7CNZ - chains A and B of the 4 polymer chains in the assembly; structure by X-ray diffraction, 2.70 A resolution.

# Chain A
Name: Phosphatidylserine decarboxylase beta chain
Source organism: Escherichia coli K-12
Notes: EC 4.1.1.65
UniProtKB: A0A6D2XQZ0 (A0A6D2XQZ0_ECOLI); numbering as in UniProt (aligned over 1-253)
Chain sequence (253 residues; row label = number of the first residue in the row):
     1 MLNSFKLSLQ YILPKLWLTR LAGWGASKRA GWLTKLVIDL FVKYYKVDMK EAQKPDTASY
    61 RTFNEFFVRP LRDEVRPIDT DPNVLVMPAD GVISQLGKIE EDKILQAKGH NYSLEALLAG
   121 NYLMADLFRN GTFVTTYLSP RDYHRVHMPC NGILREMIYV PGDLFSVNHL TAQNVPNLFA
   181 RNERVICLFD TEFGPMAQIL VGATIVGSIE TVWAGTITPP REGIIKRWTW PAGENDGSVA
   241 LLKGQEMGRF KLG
Unresolved in the structure: 1-8
Ligand contacts: PEX (1,2-didecanoyl-sn-glycero-3-phosphoethanolamine): A22, G25, A26, F41, Y45, F63, Y137, L138, P140, H144, S166, V167, N168, A203, T204, I205, V206, L252
From the paper describing this entry:
  - binding site for PEX: V37, F41, F63, Y137, S166, V167, L252
  - catalytic residues: H144 (proposed by the authors, not directly observed)
  - mutagenesis - S166A: unchanged catalytic activity
  - mutagenesis - Y137F, Y137F/S166A: decreased catalytic activity
  - mutagenesis - H144A, H144N: abolished catalytic activity
  - mutagenesis - H144A, H144N: abolished binding to 10PS or 14PS
  - mutagenesis - H144A, H144N: decreased binding to 8PE
  - catalytic residues: D90, D142
  - mutagenesis - D90A, D90N: unchanged catalytic activity on PS decarboxylation

# Chain B
Name: Phosphatidylserine decarboxylase alpha chain
Source organism: Escherichia coli K-12
Notes: EC 4.1.1.65
UniProtKB: A0A6D2XQZ0 (A0A6D2XQZ0_ECOLI); residue numbers follow UniProt; this construct covers 254-287
Chain sequence (42 residues; numbered 254 to 295; the number before each row is that of its first residue):
   254 XTVINLFAPG KVNLVEQLES LSVTKIGQPL AVSTGHHHHH HG
Unresolved in the structure: 293-295
Covalent attachments: 1,2-didecanoyl-sn-glycero-3-phosphoethanolamine (PEX) linked to PYR_254
Modified / non-standard residues: PYR (pyruvic acid) at position 254
Differences from the reference sequence: modified residue (254); expression tag (288-295)

# How chain A and chain B interact
Residue-residue contacts (115; chain A residue first):
  R76(A) with K278(B); I279(B)
  P77(A) with I279(B); G280(B); Q281(B)
  I78(A) with I279(B), hydrophobic; G280(B)
  D79(A) with G280(B), hydrogen bond (backbone-backbone); P282(B)
  N83(A) with V285(B); S286(B), hydrogen bond (backbone-backbone); G288(B); H289(B); H290(B), hydrogen bond (side chain-backbone)
  V84(A) with P282(B), hydrophobic; A284(B)
  L85(A) with F260(B), hydrophobic; V265(B), hydrophobic; P282(B); L283(B), hydrogen bond (backbone-backbone); A284(B), hydrogen bond (backbone-backbone)
  V86(A) with G280(B); Q281(B); L283(B)
  M87(A) with L271(B), hydrophobic; T277(B); K278(B); I279(B); G280(B), hydrogen bond (backbone-backbone); Q281(B), hydrogen bond (backbone-backbone); P282(B); L283(B)
  P88(A) with N258(B); I279(B)
  A89(A) with T277(B), hydrogen bond (backbone-side chain); I279(B)
  D90(A) with T277(B); K278(B); I279(B), hydrogen bond (side chain-backbone)
  G91(A) with V276(B); T277(B), hydrogen bond (backbone-backbone)
  V92(A) with L274(B); S275(B); T277(B)
  I93(A) with E272(B); S273(B); L274(B), hydrogen bond (backbone-backbone); S275(B), hydrogen bond (backbone-backbone); T277(B)
  S94(A) with S273(B), hydrogen bond (backbone-side chain)
  Q95(A) with S273(B), hydrogen bond
  L96(A) with L267(B), hydrophobic
  G97(A) with L267(B)
  I99(A) with L259(B), hydrophobic
  Y112(A) with I257(B)
  L114(A) with L259(B), hydrophobic
  L127(A) with A261(B); P262(B)
  F128(A) with L259(B); F260(B); A261(B)
  R129(A) with P262(B)
  N130(A) with P262(B)
  G131(A) with F260(B); A261(B); P262(B)
  T132(A) with L259(B); F260(B), hydrogen bond (backbone-backbone); V265(B); L267(B)
  F133(A) with N258(B); L259(B), hydrophobic; L267(B)
  V134(A) with V256(B); I257(B); N258(B), hydrogen bond (backbone-backbone); L267(B), hydrophobic; L283(B), hydrophobic
  T135(A) with T255(B); V256(B); I257(B)
  T136(A) with T255(B); V256(B), hydrogen bond (backbone-backbone); T277(B)
  Y137(A) with PYR_254(B)
  L138(A) with PYR_254(B), hydrogen bond (backbone-backbone)
  Y143(A) with I279(B), hydrophobic
  V146(A) with V256(B), hydrophobic
  H147(A) with I279(B)
  P149(A) with N258(B)
  V167(A) with PYR_254(B); T255(B)
  H169(A) with L274(B)
  F179(A) with T255(B); I257(B), hydrophobic
  F193(A) with K264(B); S286(B)
  P195(A) with A261(B)
  M196(A) with L259(B); F260(B), hydrophobic
  A197(A) with I257(B); N258(B), hydrogen bond (backbone-side chain); L259(B), hydrogen bond (backbone-backbone)
  Q198(A) with V256(B); I257(B); N258(B), hydrogen bond
  I199(A) with T255(B); V256(B); I257(B), hydrogen bond (backbone-backbone)
  L200(A) with T255(B)
  V201(A) with PYR_254(B); T255(B), hydrogen bond (backbone-backbone); I257(B), hydrophobic
  F250(A) with PYR_254(B); T255(B)
Other interface residues (no listed pair), chain A (59 interface residues in all): E51, P82, I104, L117, L118, H144, R145, G202, V206
Other interface residues (no listed pair), chain B (32 interface residues in all): H291

# In short
59 residues of chain A face 32 of chain B across their interface; the contacts include 23 hydrogen bonds.
Polar pairs include N83(A)-H290(B), A89(A)-T277(B) and D90(A)-I279(B). Ligands of chain A: compound PEX. From
the paper: catalytic residues H144(A), D90(A) and D142(A); Y137F and Y137F/S166A of chain A reduce catalytic
activity; 7 substitutions were tested in all.
Here chain A is Phosphatidylserine decarboxylase beta chain and chain B is Phosphatidylserine decarboxylase
alpha chain, both from Escherichia coli K-12. Entry 7CNZ (Crystal structure of 10PE bound PSD from E. coli
(2.70 A)) was determined by X-ray diffraction together with 7CNW, 7CNX and 7CNY from the same study.
